Entry 7YSH (electron microscopy, 2.74 A resolution); this record covers chains B and D of the 4 polymer chains in the assembly.

Chain B:
Molecule: Fibroblast growth factor 23
From: Homo sapiens
UniProtKB: Q9GZV9 (FGF23_HUMAN); numbering as in UniProt (aligned over 25-251)
Chain sequence (273 residues; numbered -21 to 251; the number before each row is that of its first residue; numbers below 1 keep their minus sign (Met-21 is residue -21)):
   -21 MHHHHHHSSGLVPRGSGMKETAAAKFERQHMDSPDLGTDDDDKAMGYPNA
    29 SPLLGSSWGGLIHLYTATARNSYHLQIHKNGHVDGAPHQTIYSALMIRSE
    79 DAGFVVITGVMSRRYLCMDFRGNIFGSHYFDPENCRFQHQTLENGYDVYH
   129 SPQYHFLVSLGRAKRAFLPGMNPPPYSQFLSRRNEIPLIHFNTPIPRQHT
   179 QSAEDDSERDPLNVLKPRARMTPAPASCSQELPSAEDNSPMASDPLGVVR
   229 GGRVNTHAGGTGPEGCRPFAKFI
Unresolved in the structure: -21 to 24, 204-251
Disulfide bonds: Cys95-Cys113
Sequence notes: initiating methionine (-21); expression tag (-20 to 24); variant Gln176 (Arg in Q9GZV9), Gln179 (Arg in Q9GZV9)
Residues lining bound ligands: n,O6-disulfo-glucosamine (SGN; 2-deoxy-6-O-sulfo-2-(sulfoamino)-alpha-D-glucopyranose): Arg140, Ala141, Pro153
Swiss-Prot annotation at these positions:
  - modified residue: Ser180 (Phosphoserine)
  - glycosylation (O-linked (GalNAc) threonine): Thr171, Thr178
  - natural variant: Ser71 (S71G: In HFTC2), Met96 (M96T: In HFTC2), Ser129 (S129F: In HFTC2), Phe157 (F157L: In HFTC2), Gln176 (R176Q: In ADHR; this construct carries the variant), Gln179 (R179Q: In ADHR; this construct carries the variant)
  - mutagenesis: Thr178 (T178A: Loss of glycosylation)
Reported in the primary citation:
  - binding site for n,O6-disulfo-glucosamine: Arg48, Arg140, Tyr154
  - mutagenesis - Y25DEL/P26DEL/N27DEL/A28DEL/S29DEL/P30DEL/L31DEL/L32DEL/G33DEL/S34DEL/S35DEL/W36DEL, R48A/R140A, M149A/N150A/P151A: decreased signaling with Isoform 20 of Fibroblast growth factor receptor 1 (chain D)

Chain D:
Molecule: Isoform 20 of Fibroblast growth factor receptor 1
From: Homo sapiens
Notes: EC 2.7.10.1
UniProtKB: P11362-20 (FGFR1_HUMAN); residues 142-366 here correspond to UniProt positions 134-358 (UniProt number = residue number - 8)
Chain sequence (234 residues; row label = number of the first residue in the row):
   142 DNTKPNRMPVAPYWTSPEKMEKKLHAVPAAKTVKFKCPSSGTPNPTLRWL
   192 KNGKEFKPDHRIGGYKVRYATWSIIMDSVVPSDKGNYTCIVENEYGSINH
   242 TYQLDVVERSPHRPILQAGLPANKTVALGSNVEFMCKVYSDPQPHIQWLK
   292 HIEVNGSKIGPDNLPYVQILKTAGVNTTDKEMEVLHLRNVSFEDAGEYTC
   342 LAGNSIGLSHHSAWLTVLEALEERPGTKHHHHHH
Unresolved in the structure: 142-147, 361-375
Disulfide bonds: Cys178-Cys230, Cys277-Cys341
Sequence notes: expression tag (367-375)
Ion coordination: Cu ion: His253 (shared with 1 residue of chain E)
Reported in the primary citation:
  - binding site for n,O6-disulfo-glucosamine: Lys175, Lys177, Lys207, Val208, Arg209, Thr212, Ser214
  - mutagenesis - A170D/A171D/S219K, K175Q/K177Q, K207Q/R209Q, E249A, R254A, I256A, Y280A: decreased signaling with Fibroblast growth factor 23 (chain B)
  - mutagenesis - A167D/V248D, K175Q/K177Q/K207Q/R209Q, I203E/S223E: abolished signaling with Fibroblast growth factor 23 (chain B)
  - self-association interface (contacts with another copy of this molecule): Ala170, Ala171, Ser219, Glu249, Ile256, Tyr280

Interface between chain B and chain D:
Pairs across the interface (68; chain B residue first):
  Leu31(B) with Tyr280(D), hydrophobic
  Leu32(B) with Glu249(D); Ser251(D)
  Gly33(B) with Tyr280(D); Ser281(D)
  Ser34(B) with Tyr280(D)
  Trp36(B) with Val279(D), hydrogen bond (side chain-backbone); Ser281(D); Gln284(D), hydrogen bond (backbone-side chain); Pro285(D); Ile287(D), hydrophobic; Asp320(D); Glu324(D)
  Gly37(B) with Asp320(D)
  Tyr43(B) with Lys163(D); Leu165(D), hydrogen bond (side chain-backbone); His166(D); Ala167(D), hydrogen bond (side chain-backbone)
  Ala45(B) with Lys163(D)
  Thr46(B) with Lys163(D)
  Arg48(B) with Glu159(D); Lys160(D); Glu162(D); Lys163(D)
  Asn49(B) with Glu162(D)
  Ser50(B) with Lys163(D); Leu165(D), hydrogen bond (side chain-backbone)
  His52(B) with Leu165(D)
  His66(B) with Lys164(D)
  Ile75(B) with Gln284(D), hydrogen bond (backbone-side chain)
  Arg76(B) with Gly315(D); Val316(D); Thr318(D), hydrogen bond (side chain-backbone); Thr319(D)
  Ser77(B) with Gln284(D); Pro285(D), hydrogen bond (side chain-backbone); His286(D), hydrogen bond (side chain-backbone); Ala314(D)
  Glu78(B) with His286(D), hydrogen bond (backbone-side chain); Ala314(D); Val316(D)
  Asp79(B) with His286(D)
  Ala80(B) with His286(D); Gly344(D)
  Gly81(B) with Asn345(D); Ser346(D)
  Val83(B) with Gln284(D)
  Val84(B) with Val316(D), hydrophobic
  His117(B) with Pro283(D); Ser346(D), hydrogen bond
  Thr119(B) with Arg250(D); Pro252(D); Ile347(D)
  Asn122(B) with Pro169(D); Lys172(D), hydrogen bond (backbone-side chain)
  Gly123(B) with Pro169(D); Arg250(D), hydrogen bond (backbone-side chain)
  Tyr124(B) with Ala167(D); Val168(D); Pro169(D)
  Asp125(B) with Arg250(D), salt bridge
  Leu158(B) with Ala167(D); Val168(D); Val248(D), hydrophobic; Arg250(D)
  Arg160(B) with Leu165(D); Ala167(D); Asp246(D), salt bridge
Also at the interface, not in a pair above, chain B (36 interface residues in all): Ala47, Tyr93, Phe108, Gln118, Ser159
Also at the interface, not in a pair above, chain D (40 interface residues in all): Gln244, Asp282, Asn317, Leu349
The authors on this interface:
  - interface residues, chain D: Ala167(D), Val248(D)

In short:
Chain B and chain D form an interface of 36 and 40 residues respectively; the contacts include 13 hydrogen
bonds and 2 salt bridges. Among the polar pairs are Asp125(B)-Arg250(D), Arg160(B)-Asp246(D) and
Trp36(B)-Val279(D). The paper reports a binding site for n,O6-disulfo-glucosamine at Arg48(B), Arg140(B) and
Lys175(D) among others; A170D/A171D/S219K, K175Q/K177Q and K207Q/R209Q of chain D, among others, reduce
signaling with Fibroblast growth factor 23 (chain B); 13 substitutions were tested in all.
Here chain B is Fibroblast growth factor 23 and chain D is Isoform 20 of Fibroblast growth factor receptor 1,
both from Homo sapiens. Entry 7YSH (Cryo-EM Structure of FGF23-FGFR1c-aKlotho-HS Quaternary Complex) was
determined by electron microscopy (same publication as 7YSW and 7YSU).
